PDB entry 3DSW | X-ray diffraction, 2.15 A resolution | chains A and B

# Chain A
Name: Geranylgeranyl transferase type-2 subunit alpha
Organism: Rattus norvegicus
Notes: EC 2.5.1.60; fragment: PFTA domains, and 353-441
Reference sequence: Q08602 (PGTA_RAT); the construct has insertions or renumbered stretches relative to UniProt, so the offset changes along the chain: 1-237 = UniProt 1-237; 242-330 = UniProt 353-441
Sequence (331 residues; each row starts with the number of its first residue; numbering starts at 0):
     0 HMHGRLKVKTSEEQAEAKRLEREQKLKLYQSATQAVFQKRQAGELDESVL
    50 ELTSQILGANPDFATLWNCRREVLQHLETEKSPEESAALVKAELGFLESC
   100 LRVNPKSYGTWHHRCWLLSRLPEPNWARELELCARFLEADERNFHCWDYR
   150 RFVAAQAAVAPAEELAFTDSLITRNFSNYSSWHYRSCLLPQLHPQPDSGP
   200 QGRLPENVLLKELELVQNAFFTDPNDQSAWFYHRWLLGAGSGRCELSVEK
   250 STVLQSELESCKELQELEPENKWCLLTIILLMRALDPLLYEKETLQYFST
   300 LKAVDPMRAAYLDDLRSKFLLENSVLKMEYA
Disordered / not traced: 0, 7-17, 196-201
Construct notes: expression tag (0); linker (238-241)
Bound ions: Zn2+: H2 (shared with D238(B), C240(B), H290(B) of chain B)
Swiss-Prot annotation at these positions:
  - modified residue: S98 (Phosphoserine)

# Chain B
Name: Geranylgeranyl transferase type-2 subunit beta
Organism: Rattus norvegicus
Notes: EC 2.5.1.60
Reference sequence: Q08603 (PGTB2_RAT); numbering as in UniProt (aligned over 1-331)
Sequence (331 residues; numbered 1 to 331; the number before each row is that of its first residue):
     1 MGTQQKDVTIKSDAPDTLLLEKHADYIASYGSKKDDYEYCMSEYLRMSGV
    51 YWGLTVMDLMGQLHRMNKEEILVFIKSCQHECGGVSASIGHDPHLLYTLS
   101 AVQILTLYDSIHVINVDKVVAYVQSLQKEDGSFAGDIWGEIDTRFSFCAV
   151 ATLALLGKLDAINVEKAIEFVLSCMNFDGGFGCRPGSESHAGQIYCCTGF
   201 LAITSQLHQVNSDLLGWWLCERQLPSGGLNGRPEKLPDVCYSWWVLASLK
   251 IIGRLHWIDREKLRSFILACQDEETGGFADRPGDMVDPFHTLFGIAGLSL
   301 LGEEQIKPVSPVFCMPEEVLQRVNVQPELVS
Disordered / not traced: 1-4, 34, 331
Bound ions: Ca2+: H64, M66; Zn2+: D238, C240, H290 (shared with H2(A) of chain A)
Small-molecule neighbours: geran-8-yl geran (GER): Y51, L96, L99, Q103, R144, F147, C148, G192, Y195, C196, W243, W244, F293, F313, C314

# How chain A and chain B interact
Pairs across the interface - 93 pairs, chain A then chain B:
  M1(A) with D287(B), hydrogen bond (backbone-side chain); H290(B)
  H2(A) with D238(B), salt bridge; C240(B); D280(B); H290(B), hydrogen bond
  G3(A) with D280(B), hydrogen bond (backbone-side chain); D284(B)
  R4(A) with D284(B); M285(B), hydrogen bond (backbone-backbone)
  L5(A) with G283(B)
  K6(A) with D272(B), salt bridge; G283(B), hydrogen bond (backbone-backbone); M285(B)
  R21(A) with Y37(B)
  L25(A) with D35(B); Y37(B), hydrophobic; C40(B), hydrophobic
  Y28(A) with Y37(B); M41(B), hydrophobic
  Q29(A) with C40(B)
  R39(A) with G90(B); D92(B), salt bridge
  N59(A) with M41(B)
  D61(A) with Y44(B)
  F62(A) with Y44(B), hydrophobic; H91(B)
  T64(A) with H91(B); D92(B), hydrogen bond (side chain-backbone)
  N67(A) with D92(B), hydrogen bond; W138(B), hydrogen bond
  R70(A) with W138(B)
  Q74(A) with W138(B)
  Y107(A) with E140(B); D142(B); R144(B)
  H111(A) with W138(B), hydrogen bond (side chain-backbone); G139(B); E140(B), hydrogen bond (side chain-backbone)
  W115(A) with W138(B)
  R141(A) with E188(B), salt bridge; R232(B), hydrogen bond (backbone-side chain); P233(B), hydrogen bond (side chain-backbone); E234(B)
  F143(A) with R232(B)
  D147(A) with C183(B), hydrogen bond; S187(B), hydrogen bond
  R150(A) with G186(B), hydrogen bond (side chain-backbone); S187(B)
  Y178(A) with F177(B); D178(B), hydrogen bond; E188(B); W218(B), hydrogen bond; P233(B), hydrophobic
  S179(A) with E188(B), hydrogen bond; R232(B)
  H182(A) with N176(B); F177(B); G186(B), hydrogen bond (side chain-backbone); S187(B), hydrogen bond (side chain-backbone); E188(B), hydrogen bond (side chain-backbone)
  S185(A) with F177(B)
  N224(A) with Q5(B)
  Q226(A) with R222(B); P233(B); E234(B)
  F230(A) with F177(B); W217(B), hydrophobic; W218(B); R222(B)
  Y231(A) with F177(B), hydrophobic
  R233(A) with W217(B)
  W234(A) with F177(B)
  K271(A) with E221(B), salt bridge
  W272(A) with W217(B), hydrophobic; E221(B)
  L275(A) with W217(B), hydrophobic
  M306(A) with Q223(B); L224(B); P225(B); W257(B); D259(B); K262(B)
  R307(A) with C220(B), hydrogen bond (side chain-backbone); E221(B), salt bridge; Q223(B), hydrogen bond (side chain-backbone)
  A309(A) with H256(B); W257(B)
  Y310(A) with W217(B); W257(B), hydrophobic
  D313(A) with H256(B), salt bridge; W257(B), hydrogen bond
  K317(A) with D213(B), salt bridge
Also at the interface, not in a pair above, chain A (50 interface residues in all): F36, E71, K105, C186, S227, D304
Also at the interface, not in a pair above, chain B (55 interface residues in all): D36, D136, R184, H190, Q193, K235, T275, R281, F289

# Overview
50 residues of chain A and 55 residues of chain B are in contact; the contacts include 24 hydrogen bonds and 8
salt bridges. Among the polar pairs are H2(A)-D238(B), K6(A)-D272(B) and R39(A)-D92(B). Bound to chain B:
geran-8-yl geran.
Here chain A is Geranylgeranyl transferase type-2 subunit alpha and chain B is Geranylgeranyl transferase
type-2 subunit beta, both from Rattus norvegicus. Entry 3DSW (Crystal structure of RabGGTase(DELTA LRR; DELTA
IG)in complex with mono-prenylated peptide Ser-Cys(GG)-Ser-Cys derivated from Rab7) was determined by X-ray
diffraction (same publication as 3DST, 3DSU, 3DSV and 3DSX).
